PDB entry 3KC1 | X-ray diffraction, 2.25 A resolution | chains A and D of the 4 polymer chains in the assembly

== Chain A (and D) ==
Name: Fructose-1,6-bisphosphatase 1
Organism: Homo sapiens
Notes: EC 3.1.3.11; chain D of this document is another copy of the same molecule, construct and numbering; everything in this record applies to it too
UniProtKB: P09467 (F16P1_HUMAN); residues 1-337 here correspond to UniProt positions 2-338 (UniProt number = residue number + 1)
Amino-acid sequence (337 residues; numbered 1 to 337; the number before each row is that of its first residue):
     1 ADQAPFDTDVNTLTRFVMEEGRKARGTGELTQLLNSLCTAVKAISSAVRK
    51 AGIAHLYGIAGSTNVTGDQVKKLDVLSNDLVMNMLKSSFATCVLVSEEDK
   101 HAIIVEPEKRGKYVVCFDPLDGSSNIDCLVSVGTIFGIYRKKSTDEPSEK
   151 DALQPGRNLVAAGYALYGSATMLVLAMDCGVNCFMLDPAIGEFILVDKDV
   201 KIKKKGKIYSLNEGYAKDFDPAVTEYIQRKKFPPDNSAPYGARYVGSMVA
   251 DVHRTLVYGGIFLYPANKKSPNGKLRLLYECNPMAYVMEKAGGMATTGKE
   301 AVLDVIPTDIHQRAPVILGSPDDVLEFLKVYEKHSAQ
Unresolved in the structure: 1-8, 62-69, 336-337 (chain D: 1-8, 62-71, 336-337)
UniProt features mapped onto this chain:
  - binding site (AMP): V17 to G21, T27 to T31, K112, Y113, R140
  - binding site (Mg(2+)): D68, E97, D118, L120, D121, E280
  - binding site (substrate): D121 to S124, N212 to Y215, R243 to M248, Y264, K274 to R276
  - modified residue: A1 (N-acetylalanine), K150 (N6-succinyllysine), Y215 (Phosphotyrosine), Y244 (Phosphotyrosine), Y264 (Phosphotyrosine)
Residues lining bound ligands: 2T6 ({[(7-carbamoyl-8H-indeno[1,2-d][1,3]thiazol-4-yl)oxy]methyl}phosphonic acid): V17, E20, G21, A24, G26, T27, G28, E29, L30, T31, L34, K112, Y113, R140, M177, D178

== How chain A and chain D interact ==
Contacting residue pairs (19):
  T39(A) - I59(D)
  A43(A) - I59(D)  hydrophobic
  H55(A) - L76(D)
  I59(A) - A43(D)  hydrophobic
  I59(A) - L80(D)
  I59(A) - N83(D)
  I59(A) - M84(D)  hydrophobic
  A60(A) - D79(D)
  A60(A) - L80(D)  hydrophobic
  A60(A) - N83(D)  hydrogen bond (backbone-side chain)
  G61(A) - N83(D)
  D79(A) - A60(D)
  L80(A) - I59(D)
  L80(A) - A60(D)  hydrophobic
  N83(A) - G58(D)  hydrogen bond (side chain-backbone)
  N83(A) - I59(D)  hydrogen bond (side chain-backbone)
  N83(A) - A60(D)
  N83(A) - G61(D)
  M84(A) - I59(D)  hydrophobic
Other interface residues (no listed pair), chain A (11 interface residues in all): L76
Other interface residues (no listed pair), chain D (12 interface residues in all): T39, H55

== In short ==
11 residues of chain A and 12 residues of chain D are in contact; the contacts include 3 hydrogen bonds. Polar
contacts include A60(A)-N83(D), N83(A)-G58(D) and N83(A)-I59(D). Ligands of chain A: compound 2T6.
Chain A and chain D are both Fructose-1,6-bisphosphatase 1 (Homo sapiens); the structure, Crystal structure of
human liver FBPase in complex with tricyclic inhibitor 19a, was determined by X-ray diffraction together with
3KBZ and 3KC0 from the same study.
